Entry 7D5Z (X-ray diffraction, 4.20 A resolution (low resolution: residue-level contacts below are approximate; hydrogen-bond / salt-bridge calls are withheld)); this record covers chains O and P of the 4 polymer chains in the assembly.

[Chain O]
Name: light chain of 1D8
From: Homo sapiens
Chain sequence (233 residues; numbered -18 to 214; the number before each row is that of its first residue; numbers below 1 keep their minus sign (Met-18 is residue -18)):
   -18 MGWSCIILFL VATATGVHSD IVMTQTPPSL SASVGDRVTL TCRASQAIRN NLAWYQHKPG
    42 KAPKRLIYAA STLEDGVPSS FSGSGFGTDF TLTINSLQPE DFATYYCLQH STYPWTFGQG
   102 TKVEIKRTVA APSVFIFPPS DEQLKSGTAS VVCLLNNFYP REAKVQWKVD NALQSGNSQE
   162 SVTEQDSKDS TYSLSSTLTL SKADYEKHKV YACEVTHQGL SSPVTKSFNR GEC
Not modelled in the structure: -18 to 0, 214
Disulfide bonds: Cys23-Cys88, Cys134-Cys194

[Chain P]
Name: heavy chain of 1D8
From: Homo sapiens
Chain sequence (470 residues; numbered -18 to 451; the number before each row is that of its first residue; numbers below 1 keep their minus sign (Met-18 is residue -18)):
   -18 MGWSCIILFL VATATGVHSE VQLVESGGRV VQPGGSLRLS CVTSGFTFSY YPIHWVRQGP
    42 GKGLEWVTMM SFDGTSDHCI SSVKGRFVMS RDNSRNTLYL EMNKMRLEDT GVYYCARGGW
   102 KWPGGAFDVF GPGTVVTVSS ASTKGPSVFP LAPSSKSTSG GTAALGCLVK DYFPEPVTVS
   162 WNSGALTSGV HTFPAVLQSS GLYSLSSVVT VPSSSLGTQT YICNVNHKPS NTKVDKRVEP
   222 KSCDKTHTCP PCPAPELLGG PSVFLFPPKP KDTLMISRTP EVTCVVVDVS HEDPEVKFNW
   282 YVDGVEVHNA KTKPREEQYN STYRVVSVLT VLHQDWLNGK EYKCKVSNKA LPAPIEKTIS
   342 KAKGQPREPQ VYTLPPSREE MTKNQVSLTC LVKGFYPSDI AVEWESNGQP ENNYKTTPPV
   402 LDSDGSFFLY SKLTVDKSRW QQGNVFSCSV MHEALHNHYT QKSLSLSPGK
Not modelled in the structure: -18 to 0, 136-141, 221-451
Disulfide bonds: Cys22-Cys96, Cys148-Cys204

[Chain O / chain P interface]
Contacting residue pairs - 63 pairs, chain O then chain P:
  Tyr36(O) - Phe108(P)
  Tyr36(O) - Phe111(P)
  His38(O) - Gln39(P)
  His38(O) - Tyr95(P)
  Lys42(O) - Tyr95(P)
  Ala43(O) - Gly112(P)
  Pro44(O) - Tyr95(P)
  Pro44(O) - Val110(P)
  Pro44(O) - Phe111(P)
  Arg46(O) - Phe108(P)
  Arg46(O) - Asp109(P)
  Tyr49(O) - Phe108(P)
  Tyr49(O) - Asp109(P)
  Tyr87(O) - Gln39(P)
  Tyr87(O) - Gly44(P)
  Tyr87(O) - Leu45(P)
  Leu89(O) - Phe108(P)
  His91(O) - Gly106(P)
  Tyr94(O) - His59(P)
  Pro95(O) - Trp47(P)
  Pro95(O) - Ile61(P)
  Trp96(O) - His35(P)
  Trp96(O) - Trp47(P)
  Trp96(O) - Gly106(P)
  Trp96(O) - Ala107(P)
  Trp96(O) - Phe108(P)
  Phe98(O) - Val37(P)
  Phe98(O) - Leu45(P)
  Phe98(O) - Glu46(P)
  Phe98(O) - Trp47(P)
  Phe98(O) - Phe108(P)
  Phe116(O) - Ser135(P)
  Phe116(O) - Ala144(P)
  Phe118(O) - Leu132(P)
  Phe118(O) - Ala133(P)
  Phe118(O) - Ala145(P)
  Ser121(O) - Phe130(P)
  Ser121(O) - Pro131(P)
  Glu123(O) - Val129(P)
  Glu123(O) - Pro131(P)
  Glu123(O) - Lys217(P)
  Gln124(O) - Phe130(P)
  Gln124(O) - Lys151(P)
  Ser131(O) - Leu149(P)
  Ser131(O) - Lys151(P)
  Val133(O) - Leu132(P)
  Leu135(O) - Phe174(P)
  Asn137(O) - His172(P)
  Asn137(O) - Thr191(P)
  Asn138(O) - His172(P)
  Gln160(O) - Leu178(P)
  Gln160(O) - Gln179(P)
  Glu161(O) - Val177(P)
  Ser162(O) - Phe174(P)
  Ser162(O) - Pro175(P)
  Ser162(O) - Val177(P)
  Val163(O) - Pro175(P)
  Thr164(O) - Phe174(P)
  Asp167(O) - His172(P)
  Ser174(O) - His172(P)
  Ser174(O) - Phe174(P)
  Leu175(O) - Phe174(P)
  Ser176(O) - Phe174(P)
Other interface residues (no listed pair), chain O (37 interface residues in all): Asp1, Lys45, Gln100, Thr180
Other interface residues (no listed pair), chain P (43 interface residues in all): Met50, Ser62, Pro134, Thr143, Leu146, Ser180, Ser187, Val189

[Overview]
37 residues of chain O face 43 of chain P across their interface.
Chain O is light chain of 1D8 and chain P is heavy chain of 1D8, both from Homo sapiens; the structure,
Crystal structure of EBV gH/gL bound with neutralizing antibody 1D8, was determined by X-ray diffraction.
